PDB entry 3UL6 | X-ray diffraction, 2.63 A resolution | chains A and B

# Chain A (and B)
Molecule: Canecystatin-1
Source organism: Saccharum officinarum
Notes: chain B of this document is another copy of the same molecule, construct and numbering; everything in this record applies to it too
UniProt: Q7Y0Q9 (Q7Y0Q9_SACOF); residue numbers follow UniProt; this construct covers 1-106
Amino-acid sequence (139 residues; row label = number of the first residue in the row; numbers below 1 keep their minus sign (Met-32 is residue -32)):
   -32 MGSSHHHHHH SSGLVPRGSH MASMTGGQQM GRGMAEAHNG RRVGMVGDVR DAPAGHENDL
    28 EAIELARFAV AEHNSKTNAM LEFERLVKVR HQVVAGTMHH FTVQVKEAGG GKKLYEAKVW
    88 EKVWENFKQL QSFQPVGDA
Unresolved in the structure: -32 to 25, 105-106 (chain B: -32 to 23, 104-106)
Differences from the reference sequence: expression tag (-32 to 0)
Reported in the primary citation:
  - self-association interface (contacts with another copy of this molecule): Val60 to Gly63

# Interface between chain A and chain B
Pairs across the interface - 88 pairs, chain A then chain B:
  Ala29(A) - Phe68(B)
  Leu32(A) - Phe68(B)  hydrophobic
  Ala33(A) - Phe68(B)
  Phe35(A) - Lys95(B)
  Ala36(A) - Val86(B)  hydrophobic
  Ala36(A) - Leu97(B)
  Ala36(A) - Phe100(B)
  His40(A) - Phe100(B)
  Leu48(A) - Lys73(B)
  Glu49(A) - Val72(B)
  Glu49(A) - Lys73(B)  hydrogen bond (backbone-backbone)
  Phe50(A) - Val70(B)  hydrophobic
  Glu51(A) - Gln71(B)  hydrogen bond (backbone-backbone)
  Arg52(A) - Val70(B)
  Arg52(A) - Gln71(B)  hydrogen bond (backbone-backbone)
  Leu53(A) - Thr69(B)
  Leu53(A) - Val70(B)  hydrophobic
  Val54(A) - Thr69(B)  hydrogen bond (backbone-backbone)
  Val54(A) - Gln71(B)
  Lys55(A) - His67(B)
  Lys55(A) - Phe68(B)
  Lys55(A) - Thr69(B)  hydrogen bond (backbone-backbone)
  Val56(A) - His67(B)
  Val56(A) - Phe68(B)  hydrophobic
  Arg57(A) - Met65(B)
  Arg57(A) - His66(B)
  Arg57(A) - His67(B)  hydrogen bond (backbone-backbone)
  His58(A) - Met65(B)
  His58(A) - His66(B)  hydrogen bond
  Gln59(A) - Thr64(B)
  Gln59(A) - Met65(B)  hydrogen bond (backbone-backbone)
  Gln59(A) - His67(B)  hydrogen bond
  Val60(A) - Gly63(B)
  Val61(A) - Val61(B)
  Val61(A) - Ala62(B)
  Val61(A) - Gly63(B)  hydrogen bond (backbone-backbone)
  Val61(A) - Trp87(B)  hydrophobic
  Ala62(A) - Val61(B)
  Gly63(A) - Val60(B)
  Gly63(A) - Val61(B)  hydrogen bond (backbone-backbone)
  Thr64(A) - Gln59(B)
  Met65(A) - Arg57(B)
  Met65(A) - His58(B)
  Met65(A) - Gln59(B)  hydrogen bond (backbone-backbone)
  His66(A) - Leu32(B)
  His66(A) - Arg57(B)
  His66(A) - His58(B)  hydrogen bond
  His67(A) - Lys55(B)
  His67(A) - Val56(B)
  His67(A) - Arg57(B)  hydrogen bond (backbone-backbone)
  Phe68(A) - Ala29(B)
  Phe68(A) - Leu32(B)  hydrophobic
  Phe68(A) - Leu53(B)  hydrophobic
  Phe68(A) - Lys55(B)
  Phe68(A) - Val56(B)  hydrophobic
  Thr69(A) - Leu53(B)
  Thr69(A) - Val54(B)  hydrogen bond (backbone-backbone)
  Thr69(A) - Lys55(B)  hydrogen bond (backbone-backbone)
  Val70(A) - Phe50(B)  hydrophobic
  Val70(A) - Arg52(B)
  Gln71(A) - Glu51(B)  hydrogen bond (backbone-backbone)
  Gln71(A) - Arg52(B)  hydrogen bond (backbone-backbone)
  Gln71(A) - Val54(B)
  Val72(A) - Val37(B)  hydrophobic
  Val72(A) - Leu48(B)  hydrophobic
  Val72(A) - Glu49(B)
  Lys73(A) - Leu48(B)
  Lys73(A) - Glu49(B)  hydrogen bond (backbone-backbone)
  Lys73(A) - Glu51(B)
  Glu74(A) - Leu48(B)
  Glu74(A) - Glu49(B)
  Lys79(A) - Glu51(B)  salt bridge
  Lys79(A) - Arg52(B)
  Tyr82(A) - Leu48(B)  hydrophobic
  Ala84(A) - Ala36(B)  hydrophobic
  Val86(A) - Leu32(B)  hydrophobic
  Val86(A) - Ala36(B)  hydrophobic
  Trp87(A) - Val61(B)  hydrophobic
  Lys95(A) - Leu32(B)
  Lys95(A) - Phe35(B)
  Gln96(A) - Phe35(B)
  Leu97(A) - Ala36(B)
  Leu97(A) - Glu39(B)
  Leu97(A) - His40(B)
  Leu97(A) - Lys43(B)  hydrogen bond (backbone-side chain)
  Phe100(A) - Ala36(B)
  Phe100(A) - His40(B)
  Phe100(A) - Leu48(B)  hydrophobic
Also at the interface, not in a pair above, chain A (46 interface residues in all): Val37, Glu39, Leu81, Glu88
Also at the interface, not in a pair above, chain B (43 interface residues in all): Ala33, Leu81, Ala84, Gln96

# In short
46 residues of chain A face 43 of chain B across their interface; the contacts include 20 hydrogen bonds and 1
salt bridge. Polar pairs include Lys79(A)-Glu51(B), His58(A)-His66(B) and Gln59(A)-His67(B). The paper reports
a self-association interface involving Val60(A).
Chain A and chain B are both Canecystatin-1 (Saccharum officinarum); the structure, Saccharum officinarum
canecystatin-1 in space group P6422, was determined by X-ray diffraction together with 3UL5 from the same
study.
